PDB entry 1M45 | X-ray diffraction, 1.65 A resolution | chains A and B

== Chain A ==
Protein: Myosin light chain
From: Saccharomyces cerevisiae
Reference sequence: P53141 (MLC1_YEAST); numbering as in UniProt (aligned over 2-149)
Sequence (148 residues; row label = number of the first residue in the row):
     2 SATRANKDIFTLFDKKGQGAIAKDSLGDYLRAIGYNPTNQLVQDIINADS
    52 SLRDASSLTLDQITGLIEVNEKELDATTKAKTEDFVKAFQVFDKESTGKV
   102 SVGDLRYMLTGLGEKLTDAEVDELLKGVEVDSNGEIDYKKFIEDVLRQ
Not modelled in the structure: 2-3, 50-51, 54-55
UniProt features mapped onto this chain:
  - binding site (Ca(2+)): Asp15, Asp94, Thr98, Lys100, Asp105, Asp123, Lys127, Asp132
  - cross-link: Lys116 (Glycyl lysine isopeptide (Lys-Gly) (interchain with G-Cter in ubiquitin))
  - mutagenesis: Phe93 (F93A: In MLC1-1; causes a defect in septum formation), Gly114 (G114D: In MLC1-11; abolishes interaction with MYO2 and IQG1 and reduces interaction with MYO1. Leads to mislocalization of IQG1 and a severe defect in cytokinesis), Gly135 (G135E: In MLC1-93; reduces interaction with MYO1, but does not cause any defect in cytokinesis), Phe142 (F142A: In MLC1-5; causes a defect in septum formation)

== Chain B ==
Protein: IQ2 Motif from MYO2P, A Class V Myosin
Reference sequence: P19524 (MYO2_YEAST); numbering as in UniProt (aligned over 806-830)
Sequence (25 residues; each row starts with the number of its first residue):
   806 QISQAIKYLQNNIKGFIIRQRVNDE

== How chain A and chain B interact ==
Pairs across the interface (54):
  Leu13(A) with Val827(B), hydrophobic
  Lys16(A) with Glu830(B), salt bridge
  Asp29(A) with Ile823(B)
  Arg32(A) with Lys819(B); Gly820(B); Ile823(B); Arg824(B), hydrogen bond (backbone-side chain)
  Ala33(A) with Ile823(B), hydrophobic; Arg824(B); Val827(B), hydrophobic
  Gly35(A) with Arg824(B)
  Tyr36(A) with Arg824(B), hydrogen bond (backbone-side chain)
  Asn37(A) with Asn816(B); Asn817(B), hydrogen bond; Gly820(B); Arg824(B), hydrogen bond
  Thr39(A) with Asn816(B)
  Asn40(A) with Lys819(B)
  Lys80(A) with Tyr813(B)
  Ala81(A) with Tyr813(B); Asn817(B)
  Asp85(A) with Ala810(B); Tyr813(B)
  Phe86(A) with Ala810(B); Tyr813(B), hydrophobic; Leu814(B)
  Ala89(A) with Ala810(B), hydrophobic
  Phe90(A) with Leu814(B), hydrophobic
  Val92(A) with Ile807(B), hydrophobic
  Met109(A) with Ile811(B), hydrophobic
  Leu110(A) with Gln815(B), hydrogen bond (backbone-side chain); Ile818(B), hydrophobic
  Leu113(A) with Ile811(B), hydrophobic; Gln815(B), hydrogen bond (backbone-side chain)
  Gly114(A) with Lys812(B); Gln815(B)
  Glu115(A) with Lys812(B); Gln815(B), hydrogen bond (backbone-side chain); Asn816(B); Lys819(B), salt bridge
  Lys116(A) with Gln815(B)
  Leu117(A) with Gln815(B); Ile818(B), hydrophobic; Lys819(B)
  Glu121(A) with Ile822(B)
  Glu124(A) with Ile822(B); Arg826(B), salt bridge
  Leu125(A) with Ile818(B), hydrophobic; Phe821(B), hydrophobic
  Asp145(A) with Phe821(B)
  Val146(A) with Asn817(B); Ile818(B), hydrophobic; Phe821(B), hydrophobic
  Leu147(A) with Asn817(B)
Other interface residues (no listed pair), chain A (34 interface residues in all): Ile10, Phe14, Thr78, Phe142
Other interface residues (no listed pair), chain B (20 interface residues in all): Ser808
Interface features reported in the paper:
  - pairs named by the authors: Arg32(A)-Gly820(B), Asn37(A)-Arg824(B) (hydrogen bond), Glu115(A)-Lys819(B) (salt bridge)
  - interface residues, chain B: Leu814(B), Gln815(B)

== Summary ==
34 residues of chain A and 20 residues of chain B are in contact, with 7 hydrogen bonds and 3 salt bridges.
Among the polar pairs are Lys16(A)-Glu830(B), Glu115(A)-Lys819(B) and Glu124(A)-Arg826(B). The paper describes
a contact between Arg32(A) and Gly820(B); a hydrogen bond between Asn37(A) and Arg824(B); a salt bridge
between Glu115(A) and Lys819(B). The paper reports interface residues Leu814(B) and Gln815(B).
Chain A is Myosin light chain (Saccharomyces cerevisiae) and chain B is IQ2 Motif from MYO2P, A Class V
Myosin; the structure, Crystal structure of MLC1P bound to IQ2 of MYO2P, a class V myosin, was determined by
X-ray diffraction (same publication as 1M46).
